Entry 7XQY (X-ray diffraction, 2.35 A resolution); this record covers chains B and F of the 6 polymer chains in the assembly.

Chain B:
Protein: Tubulin beta chain
Organism: Sus scrofa
UniProtKB: A0A287AGU7 (A0A287AGU7_PIG); residue numbers follow UniProt; this construct covers 1-445
Amino-acid sequence (445 residues; row label = number of the first residue in the row):
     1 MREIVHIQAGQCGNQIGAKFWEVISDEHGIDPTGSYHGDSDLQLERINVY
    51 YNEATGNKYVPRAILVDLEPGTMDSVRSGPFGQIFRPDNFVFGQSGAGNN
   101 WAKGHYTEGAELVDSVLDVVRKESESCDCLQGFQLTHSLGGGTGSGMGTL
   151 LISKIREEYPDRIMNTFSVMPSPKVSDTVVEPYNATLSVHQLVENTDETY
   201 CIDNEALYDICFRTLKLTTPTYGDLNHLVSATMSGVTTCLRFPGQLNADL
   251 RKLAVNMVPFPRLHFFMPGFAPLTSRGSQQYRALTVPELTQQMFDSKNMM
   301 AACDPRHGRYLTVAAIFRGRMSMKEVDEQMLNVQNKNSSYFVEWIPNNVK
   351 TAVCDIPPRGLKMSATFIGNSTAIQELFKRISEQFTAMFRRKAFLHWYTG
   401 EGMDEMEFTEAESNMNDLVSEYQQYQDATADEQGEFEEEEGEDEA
Unresolved in the structure: 1, 277-279, 429-445
Bound ions: Mg2+: Gln11 (together with GDP)
Residues lining bound ligands:
  - GDP (guanosine-5'-diphosphate): Gly10, Gln11, Cys12, Gln15, Ile16, Asp67, Asn99, Ser138, Gly140, Gly141, Gly142, Thr143, Gly144, Val169, Pro171, Val175, Asp177, Glu181, Asn204, Leu207, Tyr222, Leu225, Asn226
  - GX5 (2-chloranyl-N-(4-methoxyphenyl)-N-methyl-pyrido[3,2-d]pyrimidin-4-amine): Cys239, Leu240, Leu246, Ala248, Asp249, Lys252, Leu253, Asn256, Met257, Thr312, Val313, Ala314, Ala315, Ile316, Asn348, Val349, Lys350, Thr351, Ala352

Chain F:
Protein: TTL
Organism: Gallus gallus
UniProtKB: E1BQ43 (E1BQ43_CHICK); residues 1-378 here = UniProt positions 1-378
Amino-acid sequence (384 residues; each row starts with the number of its first residue):
     1 MYTFVVRDENSSVYAEVSRLLLATGQWKRLRKDNPRFNLMLGERNRLPFG
    51 RLGHEPGLVQLVNYYRGADKLCRKASLVKLIKTSPELSESCTWFPESYVI
   101 YPTNLKTPVAPAQNGIRHLINNTRTDEREVFLAAYNRRREGREGNVWIAK
   151 SSAGAKGEGILISSEASELLDFIDEQGQVHVIQKYLEKPLLLEPGHRKFD
   201 IRSWVLVDHLYNIYLYREGVLRTSSEPYNSANFQDKTCHLTNHCIQKEYS
   251 KNYGRYEEGNEMFFEEFNQYLMDALNTTLENSILLQIKHIIRSCLMCIEP
   301 AISTKHLHYQSFQLFGFDFMVDEELKVWLIEVNGAPACAQKLYAELCQGI
   351 VDVAISSVFPLADTGQKTSQPTSIFIKLHHHHHH
Unresolved in the structure: 105-124, 153-157, 363-371, 381-384
Construct notes: expression tag (379-384)

Interface between chain B and chain F:
Contacting residue pairs - 9 pairs, chain B then chain F:
  Leu331(B) with Pro56(F)
  Gln334(B) with Arg36(F), hydrogen bond
  Asn335(B) with Arg36(F), hydrogen bond; Pro56(F); Gly57(F); Leu58(F)
  Ser338(B) with Asn34(F), hydrogen bond; Arg36(F)
  Asn347(B) with Arg36(F)
Also at the interface, not in a pair above, chain B (6 interface residues in all): Lys336
Also at the interface, not in a pair above, chain F (9 interface residues in all): Met1, Thr3, Leu30, Glu55

Summary:
The interface between chain B and chain F involves 6 residues on one side and 9 on the other; the contacts
include 3 hydrogen bonds. Polar contacts include Gln334(B)-Arg36(F), Asn335(B)-Arg36(F) and
Ser338(B)-Asn34(F). Chain B binds GDP and compound GX5.
Chain B is Tubulin beta chain (Sus scrofa) and chain F is TTL (Gallus gallus); the structure, Crystal
structure of T2R-TTL-15 complex, was determined by X-ray diffraction.
